Entry 1AA6 (X-ray diffraction, 2.30 A resolution); this record covers chain A.

== Chain A ==
Name: Formate dehydrogenase H
Source organism: Escherichia coli
Notes: EC 1.2.1.2
Reference sequence: P07658 (FDHF_ECOLI); numbering as in UniProt (aligned over 1-715)
Sequence (715 residues; numbered 1 to 715; the number before each row is that of its first residue):
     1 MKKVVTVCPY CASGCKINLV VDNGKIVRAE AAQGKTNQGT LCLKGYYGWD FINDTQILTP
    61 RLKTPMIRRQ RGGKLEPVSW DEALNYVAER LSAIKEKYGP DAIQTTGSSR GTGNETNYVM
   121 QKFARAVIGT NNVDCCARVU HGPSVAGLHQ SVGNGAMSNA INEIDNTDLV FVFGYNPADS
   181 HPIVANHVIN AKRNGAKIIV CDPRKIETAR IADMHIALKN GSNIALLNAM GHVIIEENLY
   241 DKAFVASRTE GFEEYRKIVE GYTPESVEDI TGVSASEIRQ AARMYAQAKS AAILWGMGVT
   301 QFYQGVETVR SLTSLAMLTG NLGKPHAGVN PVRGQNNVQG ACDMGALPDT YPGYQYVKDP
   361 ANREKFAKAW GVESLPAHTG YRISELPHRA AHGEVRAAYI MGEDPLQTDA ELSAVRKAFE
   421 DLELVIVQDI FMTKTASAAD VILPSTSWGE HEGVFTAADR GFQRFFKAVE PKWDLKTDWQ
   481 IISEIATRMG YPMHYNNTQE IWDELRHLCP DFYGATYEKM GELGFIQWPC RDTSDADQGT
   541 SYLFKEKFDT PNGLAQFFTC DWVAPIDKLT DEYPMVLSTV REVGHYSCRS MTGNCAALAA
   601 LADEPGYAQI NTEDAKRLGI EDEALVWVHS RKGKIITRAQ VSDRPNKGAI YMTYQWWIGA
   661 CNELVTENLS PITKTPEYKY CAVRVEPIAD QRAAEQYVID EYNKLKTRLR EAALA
Unresolved in the structure: 658-675
Modified positions: Sec-140 (selenocysteine)
UniProt features mapped onto this chain:
  - active site: Lys-44 (Electron donor/acceptor), Sec-140 (Proton donor/acceptor)
  - binding site ([4Fe-4S] cluster): Cys-8, Cys-11, Cys-15, Cys-42
  - binding site (Mo-bis(molybdopterin guanine dinucleotide)): Arg-110, Sec-140, Asn-176, Asp-179, Ser-180, Cys-201, Asp-202, Arg-204, Gly-221, Asn-223, Met-297, Gln-335, Asp-404, Thr-408, Gln-428, Asp-429, Ser-445, Asp-478, Arg-581, Glu-582 and 4 more in UniProt
  - site (Important for catalytic activity): His-141, Arg-333
Ion coordination: 4Fe-4S cluster Fe: Cys-8, Cys-11, Cys-15, Cys-42; molybdenum(IV) ion: Sec-140 (together with molybdopterin guanosine dinucleotide)
Small-molecule neighbours:
  - molybdopterin guanosine dinucleotide (MGD; 2-amino-5,6-dimercapto-7-methyl-3,7,8a,9-tetrahydro-8-oxa-1,3,9,10-tetraaza-anthracen-4-one guanosine dinucleotide), molecule 1: Cys-11, Lys-44, Sec-140, Phe-173, Gly-174, Tyr-175, Asn-176, Asp-179, Ser-180, His-181, Cys-201, Asp-202, Pro-203, Arg-204, Ile-206, Leu-218, Asn-220, Gly-221, Asn-223, Gly-296, Met-297, Gly-298, Phe-302, Gly-334, Gln-335, Ser-578, Thr-579, Val-580, Arg-581, Glu-582, Val-583, His-585, Tyr-586, Ser-587, Tyr-651, Gln-655, Lys-679
  - molybdopterin guanosine dinucleotide (MGD), molecule 2: Ser-108, Arg-110, Gly-111, Thr-112, Cys-136, Ala-137, Val-139, Sec-140, Met-297, Gln-301, Gln-335, Met-401, Gly-402, Glu-403, Asp-404, Pro-405, Thr-408, Asp-409, Ala-410, Gln-428, Asp-429, Ile-430, Phe-431, Thr-433, Ser-445, Thr-446, Ser-447, Trp-448, His-451, Asp-478, Cys-588, Ser-590, Met-591, Tyr-654, Tyr-678
  - 4Fe-4S cluster (SF4): Cys-8, Tyr-10, Cys-11, Ser-13, Gly-14, Cys-15, Leu-41, Cys-42, Lys-44, Gly-45, His-181, Pro-182, Ile-183
What the authors report for this chain:
  - catalytic residues: His-141, Arg-333 (proposed by the authors, not directly observed)
  - binding site for 4Fe-4S cluster: Lys-44
  - binding site for molybdopterin guanosine dinucleotide: Lys-44

== Summary ==
Ligands of chain A: 4Fe-4S cluster and molybdopterin guanosine dinucleotide. Cys-8, Cys-11, Cys-15 and Cys-42
coordinate a 4Fe-4S cluster Fe ion. Curated annotation (UniProt) lists active-site residues Lys-44 and
Sec-140, 4 [4Fe-4S] cluster-binding residues and 24 Mo-bis(molybdopterin guanine dinucleotide)-binding
residues. From the paper: catalytic residues His-141 and Arg-333; a binding site for 4Fe-4S cluster at Lys-44.
Chain A is Formate dehydrogenase H (Escherichia coli); the structure, Reduced form of formate dehydrogenase H
from E. coli, was determined by X-ray diffraction, deposited together with 1FDI and 1FDO.
